2Y3H - chains B and C; structure by X-ray diffraction, 1.89 A resolution.

== Chain B (and C) ==
Name: Nickel and cobalt resistance protein cnrr
Source organism: Cupriavidus metallidurans
Notes: fragment: metal-sensor domain, residues 31-148; chain C of this document is another copy of the same molecule, construct and numbering; everything in this record applies to it too
Reference sequence: P37975 (CNRR_RALME); numbering as in UniProt (aligned over 31-148)
Chain sequence (118 residues; each row starts with the number of its first residue):
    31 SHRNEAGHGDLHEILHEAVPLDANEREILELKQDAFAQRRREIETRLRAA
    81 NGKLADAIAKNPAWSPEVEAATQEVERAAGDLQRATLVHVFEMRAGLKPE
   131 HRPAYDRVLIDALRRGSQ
Disordered / not traced: 31-39 (chain C: 31-39, 148)
Construct notes: engineered mutation Gln63 (Glu in P37975)

== Interface between chain B and chain C ==
Pairs across the interface (62):
  Arg78(B) with Gly146(C); Ser147(C)
  Asn81(B) with Leu143(C); Gly146(C), hydrogen bond (side chain-backbone)
  Gly82(B) with Arg144(C); Ser147(C)
  Leu84(B) with Leu117(C), hydrophobic
  Ala85(B) with Leu143(C), hydrophobic; Arg144(C), hydrogen bond (backbone-side chain)
  Asp86(B) with Arg144(C), salt bridge
  Ile88(B) with Phe121(C), hydrophobic; Ile140(C), hydrophobic; Leu143(C), hydrophobic
  Ala89(B) with Ile140(C), hydrophobic
  Pro92(B) with Phe121(C); Arg124(C); Asp136(C)
  Ala93(B) with Phe121(C)
  Trp94(B) with Arg114(C); Leu117(C), hydrophobic; Val118(C), hydrophobic; Phe121(C), hydrophobic
  Glu99(B) with Arg114(C), salt bridge
  Thr102(B) with Arg114(C); Leu117(C)
  Gln103(B) with Arg114(C)
  Val105(B) with Gln113(C)
  Glu106(B) with Gly110(C); Arg114(C), salt bridge
  Ala109(B) with Ala109(C); Gln113(C)
  Gly110(B) with Glu106(C)
  Gln113(B) with Val105(C); Ala109(C)
  Arg114(B) with Glu99(C), salt bridge; Thr102(C); Glu106(C), salt bridge
  Leu117(B) with Leu84(C), hydrophobic; Trp94(C); Thr102(C)
  Val118(B) with Trp94(C), hydrophobic
  Phe121(B) with Ile88(C), hydrophobic; Ala93(C); Trp94(C), hydrophobic
  Arg124(B) with Pro92(C)
  Asp136(B) with Pro92(C)
  Leu139(B) with Ile88(C), hydrophobic
  Ile140(B) with Ala85(C); Ile88(C), hydrophobic; Ala89(C), hydrophobic
  Leu143(B) with Asn81(C); Leu84(C), hydrophobic; Ala85(C), hydrophobic; Ile88(C), hydrophobic
  Arg144(B) with Gly82(C), hydrogen bond (side chain-backbone); Ala85(C); Asp86(C), salt bridge
  Gly146(B) with Arg78(C); Asn81(C), hydrogen bond (backbone-side chain)
  Ser147(B) with Arg78(C); Gly82(C)
  Gln148(B) with Arg78(C)
Other interface residues (no listed pair), chain B (34 interface residues in all): Leu77, Val98
Other interface residues (no listed pair), chain C (32 interface residues in all): Val98, Gln103, Leu139

== Summary ==
34 residues of chain B face 32 of chain C across their interface, with 4 hydrogen bonds and 6 salt bridges.
Among the polar pairs are Asp86(B)-Arg144(C), Glu99(B)-Arg114(C) and Glu106(B)-Arg114(C).
Chain B and chain C are both Nickel and cobalt resistance protein cnrr (Cupriavidus metallidurans); the
structure, E63Q mutant of Cupriavidus metallidurans CH34 CnrXs, was determined by X-ray diffraction, deposited
together with 2Y39, 2Y3B, 2Y3D and 2Y3G.
